PDB entry 6SDR | X-ray diffraction, 2.10 A resolution | chains A and B

== Chain A ==
Protein: Formate dehydrogenase, alpha subunit, selenocysteine-containing
Organism: Desulfovibrio vulgaris (strain Hildenborough / ATCC 29579 / DSM 644 / NCIMB 8303)
Notes: EC 1.2.1.2
UniProtKB: Q72EJ1 (Q72EJ1_DESVH); residue numbers follow UniProt; this construct covers 1-1005
Sequence (1005 residues; each row starts with the number of its first residue):
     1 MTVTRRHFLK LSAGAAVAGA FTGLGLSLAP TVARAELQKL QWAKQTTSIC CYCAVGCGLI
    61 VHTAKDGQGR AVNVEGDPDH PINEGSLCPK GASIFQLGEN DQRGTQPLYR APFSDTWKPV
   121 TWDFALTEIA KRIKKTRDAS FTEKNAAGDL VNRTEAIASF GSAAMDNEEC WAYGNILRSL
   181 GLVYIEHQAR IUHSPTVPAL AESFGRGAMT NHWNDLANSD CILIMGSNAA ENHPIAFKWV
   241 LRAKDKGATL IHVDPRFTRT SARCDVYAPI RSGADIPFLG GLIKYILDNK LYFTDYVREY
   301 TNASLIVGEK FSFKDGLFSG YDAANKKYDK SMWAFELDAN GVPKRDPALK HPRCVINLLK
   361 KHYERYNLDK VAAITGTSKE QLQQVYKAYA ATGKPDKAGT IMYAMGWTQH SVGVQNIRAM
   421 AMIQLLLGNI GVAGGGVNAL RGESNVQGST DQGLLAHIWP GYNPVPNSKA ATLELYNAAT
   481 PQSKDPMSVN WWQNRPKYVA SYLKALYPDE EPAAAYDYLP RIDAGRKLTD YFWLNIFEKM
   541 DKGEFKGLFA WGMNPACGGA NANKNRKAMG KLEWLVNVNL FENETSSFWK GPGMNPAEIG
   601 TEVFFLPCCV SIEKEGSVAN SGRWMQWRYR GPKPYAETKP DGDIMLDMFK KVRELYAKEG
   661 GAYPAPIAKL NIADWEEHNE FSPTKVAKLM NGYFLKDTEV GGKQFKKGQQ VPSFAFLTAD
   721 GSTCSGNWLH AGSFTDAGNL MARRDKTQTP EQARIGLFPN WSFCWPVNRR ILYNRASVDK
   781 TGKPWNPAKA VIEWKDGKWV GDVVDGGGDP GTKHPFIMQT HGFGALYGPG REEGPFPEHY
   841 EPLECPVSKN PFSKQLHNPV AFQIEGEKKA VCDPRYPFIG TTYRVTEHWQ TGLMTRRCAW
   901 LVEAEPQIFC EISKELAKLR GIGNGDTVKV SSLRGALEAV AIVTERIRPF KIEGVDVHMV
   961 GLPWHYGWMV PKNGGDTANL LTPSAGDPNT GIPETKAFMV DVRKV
Not modelled in the structure: 1-35, 862-868
Modified positions: Sec192 (selenocysteine)
Disulfides: Cys845-Cys872
Bound ions: 4Fe-4S cluster Fe: Cys50, Cys53, Cys57, Cys88
Ligand contacts:
  - hydrosulfuric acid (H2S): Gln188, Sec192, His193, Gly442, Glu443, Val446
  - molybdopterin guanosine dinucleotide (MGD; 2-amino-5,6-dimercapto-7-methyl-3,7,8a,9-tetrahydro-8-oxa-1,3,9,10-tetraaza-anthracen-4-one guanosine dinucleotide), molecule 1: Cys53, Lys90, Sec192, His193, Met225, Gly226, Ser227, Asn228, Glu231, Asn232, His233, Val253, Asp254, Pro255, Arg256, Thr258, Ile270, Ser272, Gly273, Asp275, Ala404, Met405, Gly406, Trp407, Gly442, Glu443, Thr882, Tyr883, Arg884, Val885, Thr886, His888, Trp889, Gln890, Trp964, His965, Lys996
  - molybdopterin guanosine dinucleotide (MGD), molecule 2: Ser162, Ala164, Met165, Gln188, Ile191, Sec192, Met405, Glu443, Trp551, Gly552, Met553, Asn554, Pro555, Gly558, Val578, Asn579, Leu580, Cys608, Cys609, Lys614, Asp641, Thr882, Arg884, Trp889, Gln890, Thr891, Gly892, Leu893, Met894, Trp964, Asn979, Thr982, Thr995, Lys996
  - 4Fe-4S cluster (SF4): Cys50, Tyr52, Cys53, Val55, Gly56, Cys57, Leu87, Cys88, Lys90, Gly91, His233, Pro234, Ile235
Reported in the primary citation:
  - tungsten ion coordination: Sec192
  - contacts within the chain: Sec192-His193, Glu443-Gln890
  - binding site for glycerol: Ser194, Arg206, Gly207, Arg441, Thr450, His457, Tyr462
  - binding site for molybdopterin guanosine dinucleotide: Lys90, Gln890

== Chain B ==
Protein: Formate dehydrogenase, beta subunit, putative
Organism: Desulfovibrio vulgaris (strain Hildenborough / ATCC 29579 / DSM 644 / NCIMB 8303)
UniProtKB: Q72EJ0 (Q72EJ0_DESVH); residue numbers follow UniProt; this construct covers 1-236
Sequence (236 residues; row label = number of the first residue in the row):
     1 MGKMFFVDLS RCTACRGCQI ACKQWKNLPA EETRNTGSHQ NPPDLSYVTL KTVRFTEKSR
    61 KGPGIDWLFF PEQCRHCVEP PCKGQADVDL EGAVVKDETT GAVLFTELTA KVDGESVRSA
   121 CPYDIPRIDP VTKRLSKCDM CNDRVQNGLL PACVKTCPTG TMNFGDEQEM LALAEKRLAE
   181 VKKTYPGAVL GDPNDVRVVY LFTRDPKDFY EHAVADLAPS MMTRQQLFAR LFRPRA
Not modelled in the structure: 1, 216-236
Bound ions: 4Fe-4S cluster Fe site 1: Cys12, Cys15, Cys18, Cys157; 4Fe-4S cluster Fe site 2: Cys22, Cys138, Cys141, Cys153; 4Fe-4S cluster Fe site 3: Cys74, Cys77, Cys82, Cys121
Ligand contacts:
  - 4Fe-4S cluster (SF4), molecule 1: Phe5, Cys22, Lys26, Leu50, Lys51, Gln73, Cys138, Asp139, Met140, Cys141, Pro151, Ala152, Cys153
  - 4Fe-4S cluster (SF4), molecule 2: Cys12, Thr13, Ala14, Cys15, Arg16, Gly17, Cys18, Val53, Pro71, Thr156, Cys157, Pro158, Thr159, Thr161, Met162
  - 4Fe-4S cluster (SF4), molecule 3: Cys74, Arg75, His76, Cys77, Pro80, Pro81, Cys82, Val103, Phe105, Cys121, Pro122, Tyr123, Ile125, Pro126, Lys137

== Chain A / chain B interface ==
Contacting residue pairs - 107 pairs, chain A then chain B:
  Glu36(A) with Asn147(B)
  Leu37(A) with Trp25(B), hydrophobic; Asp143(B); Asn147(B); Leu149(B), hydrophobic
  Lys39(A) with Gln24(B), hydrogen bond (side chain-backbone); Trp25(B), hydrogen bond (side chain-backbone); Asn27(B), hydrogen bond
  Ile60(A) with Lys155(B)
  Asn73(A) with Gln24(B), hydrogen bond; Trp25(B)
  Val74(A) with Gln24(B), hydrogen bond (backbone-side chain)
  Glu75(A) with Trp25(B); Arg144(B), salt bridge; Lys155(B), salt bridge
  Gly76(A) with Lys155(B), hydrogen bond (backbone-side chain)
  Pro78(A) with Lys155(B)
  Gly85(A) with Lys155(B)
  Ser86(A) with Lys155(B), hydrogen bond (backbone-backbone); Thr156(B); Cys157(B); Pro158(B)
  Leu87(A) with Gly17(B); Thr156(B), hydrogen bond (backbone-side chain)
  Cys88(A) with Gly17(B)
  Pro89(A) with Cys15(B); Arg16(B); Gly17(B); Ile20(B)
  Ala92(A) with Ile20(B); Gln24(B); Thr156(B)
  Ser93(A) with Ile20(B)
  Phe95(A) with Gln24(B); Asn27(B)
  Ala230(A) with Thr13(B)
  Ile235(A) with Pro158(B), hydrophobic
  Phe237(A) with Thr13(B)
  Lys238(A) with Pro158(B)
  Leu241(A) with Arg11(B); Thr159(B)
  Asp245(A) with Arg11(B), salt bridge
  Phe257(A) with Arg60(B); Gly64(B); Ile65(B)
  Thr258(A) with Trp67(B)
  Arg259(A) with Thr13(B); Ala14(B), hydrogen bond (side chain-backbone); Trp67(B)
  Ala262(A) with Tyr185(B)
  Arg263(A) with Leu9(B), hydrogen bond (side chain-backbone); Ser10(B), hydrogen bond (side chain-backbone); Arg11(B); Cys12(B), hydrogen bond (side chain-backbone); Thr13(B); Phe69(B); Tyr185(B), hydrogen bond
  Tyr267(A) with Pro63(B), hydrophobic; Gly64(B)
  Pro269(A) with Pro63(B)
  Gln381(A) with Pro63(B)
  Thr886(A) with Cys15(B)
  Glu887(A) with Cys15(B); Arg16(B), salt bridge
  Ala899(A) with Ala30(B)
  Trp900(A) with Ile20(B), hydrophobic; Lys23(B); Gln24(B); Leu28(B), hydrogen bond (side chain-backbone); Ala30(B)
  Val902(A) with Thr33(B)
  Glu903(A) with Lys23(B), salt bridge; Ala30(B); Glu31(B), hydrogen bond (side chain-backbone); Thr33(B), hydrogen bond (backbone-side chain); Asn41(B); Pro42(B); Thr49(B)
  Ala904(A) with Arg16(B); Gln19(B); His39(B); Asn41(B)
  Glu905(A) with Arg16(B), salt bridge; His39(B), salt bridge
  Pro906(A) with Thr33(B); Arg34(B); Asn35(B); Asn41(B)
  Gln907(A) with Arg34(B); Asn35(B), hydrogen bond (side chain-backbone)
  Phe909(A) with His39(B)
  Glu911(A) with His39(B), salt bridge
  Asn924(A) with Thr36(B); Gly37(B), hydrogen bond (side chain-backbone)
  Gly925(A) with Thr36(B); Gly37(B)
  Val940(A) with Asn35(B); Gly37(B)
  Ala941(A) with Gly37(B)
  Ile942(A) with Gly37(B)
  Thr944(A) with Glu57(B), hydrogen bond
  Glu945(A) with Ser59(B), hydrogen bond; Ile65(B)
  Arg946(A) with His39(B); Glu57(B), salt bridge; Ile65(B); Trp67(B)
Other interface residues (no listed pair), chain A (57 interface residues in all): Leu40, Pro234, Arg242, Asp265, Val885, Leu901
Other interface residues (no listed pair), chain B (50 interface residues in all): Ala21, Pro29, Ser38, Phe55, Thr184

== Overview ==
57 residues of chain A face 50 of chain B across their interface; the contacts include 20 hydrogen bonds and 9
salt bridges. Polar contacts include Glu75(A)-Arg144(B), Glu75(A)-Lys155(B) and Asp245(A)-Arg11(B). The paper
reports a binding site for glycerol at Ser194(A), Arg206(A) and Gly207(A) among others; a binding site for
molybdopterin guanosine dinucleotide at Lys90(A) and Gln890(A).
Chain A is Formate dehydrogenase, alpha subunit, selenocysteine-containing and chain B is Formate
dehydrogenase, beta subunit, putative, both from Desulfovibrio vulgaris (strain Hildenborough / ATCC 29579 /
DSM 644 / NCIMB 8303); the structure, W-formate dehydrogenase from Desulfovibrio vulgaris - Oxidized form, was
determined by X-ray diffraction together with 6SDV from the same study.
